Entry 5XLT (X-ray diffraction, 2.81 A resolution); this record covers chains B and F of the 6 polymer chains in the assembly.

Chain B:
Molecule: Tubulin beta-2B chain
Source organism: Bos taurus
UniProt: Q6B856 (TBB2B_BOVIN); residues 1-445 here = UniProt positions 1-445
Chain sequence (445 residues; each row starts with the number of its first residue):
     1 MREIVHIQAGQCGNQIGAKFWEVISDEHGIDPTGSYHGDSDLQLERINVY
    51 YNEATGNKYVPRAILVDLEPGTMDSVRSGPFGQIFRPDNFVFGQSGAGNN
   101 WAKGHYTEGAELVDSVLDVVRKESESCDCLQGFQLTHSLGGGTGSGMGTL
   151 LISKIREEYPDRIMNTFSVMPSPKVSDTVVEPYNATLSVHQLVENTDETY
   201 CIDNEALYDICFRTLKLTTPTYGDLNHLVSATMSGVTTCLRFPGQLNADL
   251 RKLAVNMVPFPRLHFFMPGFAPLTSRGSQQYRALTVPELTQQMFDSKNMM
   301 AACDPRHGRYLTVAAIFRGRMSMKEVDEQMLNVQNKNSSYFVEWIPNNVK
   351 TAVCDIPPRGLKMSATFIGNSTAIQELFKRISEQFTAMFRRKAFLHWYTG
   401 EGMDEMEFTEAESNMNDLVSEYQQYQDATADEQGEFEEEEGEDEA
Unresolved in the structure: 1, 429-445
UniProt features mapped onto this chain:
  - motif: M1 to I4 (MREI motif)
  - binding site (GTP): Q11, E69, S138, G142, T143, G144, N204, N226
  - binding site (Mg(2+)): E69
  - modified residue: S40 (Phosphoserine), T55 (Phosphothreonine), K58 (N6-acetyllysine), S172 (Phosphoserine), T285 (Phosphothreonine), T290 (Phosphothreonine), R318 (Omega-N-methylarginine), E438 (5-glutamyl polyglutamate)
  - cross-link (Glycyl lysine isopeptide (Lys-Gly)): K58 (interchain with G-Cter in ubiquitin), K324 (interchain with G-Cter in ubiquitin)
Metal / ion sites: Mg2+: Q11 (together with GDP)
Ligand contacts:
  - 89O ((5S,5aR,8aR,9R)-9-(3,5-dimethoxy-4-oxidanyl-phenyl)-5-oxidanyl-5a,6,8a,9-tetrahydro-5H-[2]benzofuro[6,5-f][1,3]benzodioxol-8-one): V236, C239, L240, L246, N247, A248, D249, K252, L253, N256, M257, T312, V313, A314, A315, I316, N348, K350, T351, A352
  - GDP (guanosine-5'-diphosphate): G10, Q11, C12, Q15, I16, N99, S138, G140, G141, G142, T143, G144, S145, V169, P171, V175, D177, E181, N204, L207, Y222, L225, N226

Chain F:
Molecule: Tubulin tyrosine ligase
Source organism: Gallus gallus
UniProt: E1BQ43 (E1BQ43_CHICK); numbering as in UniProt (aligned over 1-378)
Chain sequence (384 residues; each row starts with the number of its first residue):
     1 MYTFVVRDENSSVYAEVSRLLLATGQWKRLRKDNPRFNLMLGERNRLPFG
    51 RLGHEPGLVQLVNYYRGADKLCRKASLVKLIKTSPELSESCTWFPESYVI
   101 YPTNLKTPVAPAQNGIRHLINNTRTDEREVFLAAYNRRREGREGNVWIAK
   151 SSAGAKGEGILISSEASELLDFIDEQGQVHVIQKYLEKPLLLEPGHRKFD
   201 IRSWVLVDHLYNIYLYREGVLRTSSEPYNSANFQDKTCHLTNHCIQKEYS
   251 KNYGRYEEGNEMFFEEFNQYLMDALNTTLENSILLQIKHIIRSCLMCIEP
   301 AISTKHLHYQSFQLFGFDFMVDEELKVWLIEVNGAPACAQKLYAELCQGI
   351 VDVAISSVFPLADTGQKTSQPTSIFIKLHHHHHH
Unresolved in the structure: 104-125, 150-160, 248-251, 363-371, 381-384
Differences from the reference sequence: expression tag (379-384)
Ligand contacts: AMP-PCP (ACP; phosphomethylphosphonic acid adenylate ester): K74, I148, Q183, K184, Y185, L186, K198, D200, R202, R222, H239, L240, T241, N242, D318, I330, E331, N333

How chain B and chain F interact:
Residue-residue contacts (12; chain B residue first):
  R309(B) - R31(F)
  L331(B) - R36(F)
  L331(B) - P56(F)
  L331(B) - G57(F)
  Q334(B) - R36(F)
  N335(B) - T3(F)
  N335(B) - R36(F)  hydrogen bond
  N335(B) - G57(F)
  N335(B) - L58(F)
  K336(B) - K28(F)
  S338(B) - L30(F)
  S338(B) - N34(F)  hydrogen bond
Other interface residues (no listed pair), chain B (9 interface residues in all): S339, E343, N347
Other interface residues (no listed pair), chain F (11 interface residues in all): D33, E55

Summary:
9 residues of chain B and 11 residues of chain F are in contact, with 2 hydrogen bonds. Among the polar pairs
are N335(B)-R36(F) and S338(B)-N34(F). Bound to chain B: GDP and compound 89O. Ligands of chain F: AMP-PCP.
Chain B is Tubulin beta-2B chain (Bos taurus) and chain F is Tubulin tyrosine ligase (Gallus gallus); the
structure, The crystal structure of tubulin in complex with 4'-demethylepipodophyllotoxin, was determined by
X-ray diffraction.
